PDB entry 6MPH | electron microscopy, 3.80 A resolution | chains M and N of the 24 polymer chains in the assembly

Chain M:
Molecule: PGT122 heavy chain
Organism: Homo sapiens
Sequence (132 residues; numbered 1 to 111 plus 21 insertion-coded residues; the number before each row is that of its first residue; a row labelled like 82A-82C holds insertion residues (82A, then the next letters in order)):
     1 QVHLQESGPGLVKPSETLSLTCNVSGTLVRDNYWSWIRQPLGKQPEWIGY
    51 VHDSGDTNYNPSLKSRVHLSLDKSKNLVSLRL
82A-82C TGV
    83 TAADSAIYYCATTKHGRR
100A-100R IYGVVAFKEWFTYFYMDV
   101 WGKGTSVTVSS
Cystine bridges: Cys22-Cys92

Chain N:
Molecule: PGT122 Light Chain
Organism: Homo sapiens
Sequence (107 residues; numbered 7 to 107 plus 6 insertion-coded residues; the number before each row is that of its first residue; a row labelled like 67A-67C holds insertion residues (67A, then the next letters in order)):
     7 APTFVSVAPGQTARITCGEESLGSRSVIWYQQRPGQAPSLIIYNNNDRPS
    57 GIPDRFSGSPG
67A-67C STF
    68 GTTATLTITSVEAGDEADYYCHIWDSRR
95A-95C PTN
    96 WVFGEGTTLIVL
Disordered / not traced: 7-10
Cystine bridges: Cys23-Cys88

How chain M and chain N interact:
Pairs across the interface (41):
  Gln39(M) - Tyr87(N)  hydrogen bond
  Lys43(M) - Tyr87(N)  hydrogen bond (backbone-side chain)
  Gln44(M) - Tyr87(N)
  Gln44(M) - Val97(N)
  Gln44(M) - Phe98(N)
  Gln44(M) - Gly99(N)
  Pro45(M) - Tyr87(N)
  Pro45(M) - Val97(N)
  Pro45(M) - Phe98(N)  hydrogen bond (backbone-backbone)
  Glu46(M) - Trp96(N)
  Trp47(M) - Trp91(N)  hydrophobic
  Trp47(M) - Trp96(N)  hydrogen bond (backbone-backbone)
  Gly49(M) - Trp96(N)
  Asn58(M) - Trp96(N)
  Tyr59(M) - Trp96(N)
  Asn60(M) - Trp96(N)
  Pro61(M) - Trp96(N)
  Tyr91(M) - Gln42(N)  hydrogen bond (side chain-backbone)
  Tyr91(M) - Pro44(N)
  Arg100(M) - Ser30(N)
  Arg100(M) - Arg31(N)
  Tyr100B(M) - Ser30(N)
  Tyr100B(M) - Ser93(N)
  Phe100K(M) - Trp91(N)
  Phe100K(M) - Ser93(N)
  Thr100L(M) - Trp91(N)
  Tyr100M(M) - Ser32(N)
  Tyr100M(M) - Asn50(N)  hydrogen bond
  Tyr100M(M) - Trp91(N)  hydrophobic
  Phe100N(M) - Ile34(N)
  Phe100N(M) - Trp91(N)
  Tyr100O(M) - Ile34(N)  hydrophobic
  Tyr100O(M) - Tyr36(N)
  Tyr100O(M) - Leu46(N)  hydrophobic
  Tyr100O(M) - Tyr49(N)
  Met100P(M) - Tyr36(N)  hydrogen bond (backbone-side chain)
  Met100P(M) - Leu46(N)
  Trp101(M) - Ala43(N)  hydrophobic
  Trp101(M) - Pro44(N)
  Trp101(M) - Ser45(N)
  Gly102(M) - Ala43(N)
Interface residues without a listed pair, chain M (25 interface residues in all): Ile37, Ile48, Asp100Q
Interface residues without a listed pair, chain N (25 interface residues in all): Gln38, Asn51, Gly67, His89, Asp92, Asn95C

In short:
The chain M/chain N interface involves 25 residues from each chain, with 7 hydrogen bonds. Polar contacts
include Gln39(M)-Tyr87(N), Lys43(M)-Tyr87(N) and Tyr91(M)-Gln42(N).
Here chain M is PGT122 heavy chain and chain N is PGT122 Light Chain, both from Homo sapiens. Entry 6MPH
(Cryo-EM structure at 3.8 A resolution of HIV-1 fusion peptide-directed antibody, DF1W-a.01, elicited by
vaccination of ...) was determined by electron microscopy, deposited together with 6MQC, 6MQE, 6MQM, 6MQR,
6N16, 6N1V and 4 further entries.
